PDB entry 3TC3 | X-ray diffraction, 1.50 A resolution | chain A

[Chain A]
Name: UV damage endonuclease
Source organism: Sulfolobus acidocaldarius
Notes: EC 3.-.-.-
UniProtKB: Q4J9T1 (Q4J9T1_SULAC); numbering as in UniProt (aligned over 1-289)
Chain sequence (310 residues; row label = number of the first residue in the row; numbers below 1 keep their minus sign (Met-20 is residue -20)):
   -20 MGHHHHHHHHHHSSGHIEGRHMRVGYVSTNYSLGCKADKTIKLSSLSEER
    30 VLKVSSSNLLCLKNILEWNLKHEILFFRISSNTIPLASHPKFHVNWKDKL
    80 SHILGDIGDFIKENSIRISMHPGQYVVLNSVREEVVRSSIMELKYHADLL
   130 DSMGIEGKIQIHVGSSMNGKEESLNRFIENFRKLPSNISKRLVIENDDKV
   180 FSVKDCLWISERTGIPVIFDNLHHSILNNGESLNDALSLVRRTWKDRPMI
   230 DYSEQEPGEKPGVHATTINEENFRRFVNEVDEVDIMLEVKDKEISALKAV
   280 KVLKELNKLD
Not modelled in the structure: -20 to -1, 289
Sequence notes: expression tag (-20 to 0)
Cystine bridges: Cys14-Cys40
Metal / ion sites: Mn2+: Glu174, Asp199, Asp230, Glu267
From the paper describing this entry:
  - conformationally variable residues: Tyr10 to Lys18
  - mutagenesis - C14A: decreased catalytic activity
  - mutagenesis - L107P: decreased expression
  - mutagenesis - Y10A, L107P: unchanged catalytic activity

[Overview]
Glu174, Asp199, Asp230 and Glu267 coordinate Mn2+. From the paper: C14A reduces catalytic activity;
conformational variability at Tyr10; 3 substitutions were tested in all.
Chain A is UV damage endonuclease (Sulfolobus acidocaldarius); the structure, Crystal Structure of SacUVDE,
was determined by X-ray diffraction (same publication as 4GLE).
